PDB entry 6KAE | X-ray diffraction, 1.45 A resolution | chains B and C of the 4 polymer chains in the assembly

Chain B:
Molecule: Hemoglobin subunit beta
Organism: Homo sapiens
UniProtKB: P68871 (HBB_HUMAN); residues 1-146 here correspond to UniProt positions 2-147 (UniProt number = residue number + 1)
Amino-acid sequence (146 residues; each row starts with the number of its first residue):
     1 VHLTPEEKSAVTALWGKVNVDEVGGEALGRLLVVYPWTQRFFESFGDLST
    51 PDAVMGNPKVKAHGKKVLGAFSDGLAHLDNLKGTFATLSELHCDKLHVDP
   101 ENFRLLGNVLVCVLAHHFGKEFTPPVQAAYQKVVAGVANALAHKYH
UniProt features mapped onto this chain:
  - binding site ((2R)-2,3-bisphosphoglycerate): V1, H2, K82, H143
  - binding site (heme b): H63, H92
  - site: E7, K8 (Microbial infection: Cleavage), G25, E26 (Microbial infection: Cleavage), G29, R30 (Microbial infection: Cleavage), Y35, P36 (Microbial infection: Cleavage), W37, T38 (Microbial infection: Cleavage), F45, G46 (Microbial infection: Cleavage), D52, A53 (Microbial infection: Cleavage), G56, N57 (Microbial infection: Cleavage), K59 (Not glycated), F71, S72 (Microbial infection: Cleavage), G74, L75 (Microbial infection: Cleavage), K82 (Not glycated), T84, F85 (Microbial infection: Cleavage), H92, C93 (Microbial infection: Cleavage), K95 (Not glycated), R104, L105 (Microbial infection: Cleavage), L110, V111 (Microbial infection: Cleavage), G119, K120 (Microbial infection: Cleavage), F122, T123 (Microbial infection: Cleavage), A128, A129 (Microbial infection: Cleavage) and 2 more in UniProt
  - modified residue: V1 (N-acetylvaline), S9 (Phosphoserine), T12 (Phosphothreonine), S44 (Phosphoserine), T50 (Phosphothreonine), K59 (N6-acetyllysine), K82 (N6-acetyllysine), T87 (Phosphothreonine), C93 (S-nitrosocysteine), K144 (N6-acetyllysine)
  - glycosylation: V1 (N-linked (Glc) (glycation) valine), K8 (N-linked (Glc) (glycation) lysine), K17 (N-linked (Glc) (glycation) lysine), K66 (N-linked (Glc) (glycation) lysine), K120 (N-linked (Glc) (glycation) lysine), K144 (N-linked (Glc) (glycation) lysine)
Covalent attachments: but-2-enedial (2FU) linked to K82
Ion coordination: protoporphyrin IX containing ni(II) Ni near H92 (its only coordinating residue here)
Small-molecule neighbours:
  - carbon monoxide (CMO), molecule 1: G24, A27, L28, G64, V67, L68, L106
  - carbon monoxide (CMO), molecule 2: F103, G107, V134, V137, A138, L141
  - protoporphyrin IX containing ni(II) (HNI): L31, T38, F41, F42, F45, H63, K66, V67, A70, F71, F85, L88, L91, H92, L96, V98, N102, F103, L106, V137, L141

Chain C:
Molecule: Hemoglobin subunit alpha
Organism: Homo sapiens
UniProtKB: P69905 (HBA_HUMAN); residues 1-141 here correspond to UniProt positions 2-142 (UniProt number = residue number + 1)
Amino-acid sequence (141 residues; numbered 1 to 141; the number before each row is that of its first residue):
     1 VLSPADKTNVKAAWGKVGAHAGEYGAEALERMFLSFPTTKTYFPHFDLSH
    51 GSAQVKGHGKKVADALTNAVAHVDDMPNALSALSDLHAHKLRVDPVNFKL
   101 LSHCLLVTLAAHLPAEFTPAVHASLDKFLASVSTVLTSKYR
UniProt features mapped onto this chain:
  - binding site (O2): H58
  - binding site (heme b): H87
  - site: T8, N9 (Microbial infection: Cleavage), K11 (Not glycated), A13, W14 (Microbial infection: Cleavage), Y24, G25 (Microbial infection: Cleavage), L29, E30 (Microbial infection: Cleavage), H45, F46 (Microbial infection: Cleavage), D47, L48 (Microbial infection: Cleavage), S52, A53 (Microbial infection: Cleavage), V55, K56 (Microbial infection: Cleavage), K56 (Not glycated), G59, K60 (Microbial infection: Cleavage), K60 (Not glycated), K90 (Not glycated), L91, R92 (Microbial infection: Cleavage), K99 (Not glycated), L106, V107 (Microbial infection: Cleavage), T108, L109 (Microbial infection: Cleavage), V121, H122 (Microbial infection: Cleavage), S133, T134 (Microbial infection: Cleavage)
  - modified residue: S3 (Phosphoserine), K7 (N6-succinyllysine), T8 (Phosphothreonine), K11 (N6-succinyllysine), K16 (N6-acetyllysine), Y24 (Phosphotyrosine), S35 (Phosphoserine), K40 (N6-succinyllysine), S49 (Phosphoserine), S102 (Phosphoserine), T108 (Phosphothreonine), S124 (Phosphoserine), S131 (Phosphoserine), T134 (Phosphothreonine), T137 (Phosphothreonine), S138 (Phosphoserine)
  - glycosylation (N-linked (Glc) (glycation) lysine): K7, K16, K40, K61
Ion coordination: heme Fe near H87 (its only coordinating residue here)
Small-molecule neighbours:
  - carbon monoxide (CMO), molecule 1: W14, A21, Y24, G25, A63, L66, L105
  - carbon monoxide (CMO), molecule 2: L29, F43, H58, V62, L101
  - heme (HEM): M32, T39, Y42, F43, H45, F46, H58, K61, V62, A65, L66, L83, L86, H87, L91, V93, N97, F98, L101, V132, L136

Interface between chain B and chain C:
Contacting residue pairs (26; chain B residue first):
  V34(B) - R141(C)  hydrogen bond (backbone-side chain)
  Y35(B) - R141(C)
  P36(B) - Y140(C)
  P36(B) - R141(C)
  W37(B) - R92(C)
  W37(B) - D94(C)  hydrogen bond
  W37(B) - P95(C)
  W37(B) - Y140(C)  hydrophobic
  W37(B) - R141(C)
  Q39(B) - R92(C)
  R40(B) - Y42(C)
  R40(B) - L91(C)  hydrogen bond (side chain-backbone)
  R40(B) - R92(C)  hydrogen bond (side chain-backbone)
  H97(B) - T41(C)
  H97(B) - P44(C)
  D99(B) - T41(C)
  D99(B) - Y42(C)  hydrogen bond
  D99(B) - D94(C)
  D99(B) - N97(C)  hydrogen bond
  P100(B) - T38(C)
  E101(B) - D94(C)
  E101(B) - V96(C)
  L105(B) - D94(C)
  Y145(B) - T41(C)
  H146(B) - P37(C)
  H146(B) - K40(C)  hydrogen bond (backbone-side chain)
Other interface residues (no listed pair), chain B (14 interface residues in all): V98

In short:
The chain B/chain C interface involves 14 residues from each chain, with 7 hydrogen bonds. Among the polar
pairs are V34(B)-R141(C), W37(B)-D94(C) and R40(B)-L91(C). Ligands of chain B: protoporphyrin IX containing
ni(II) and carbon monoxide. Ligands of chain C: heme and carbon monoxide.
Here chain B is Hemoglobin subunit beta and chain C is Hemoglobin subunit alpha, both from Homo sapiens. Entry
6KAE (Crosslinked alpha(Fe-CO)-beta(Ni) human hemoglobin A in the T quaternary structure at 95 K: Light) was
determined by X-ray diffraction (same publication as 6KA9, 6KAH, 6KAI, 6KAO, 6KAP, 6KAQ and 11 further
entries).
